PDB entry 4QW0 | X-ray diffraction, 2.90 A resolution | chains R and S of the 28 polymer chains in the assembly

[Chain R]
Molecule: Proteasome subunit alpha type-5
Organism: Saccharomyces cerevisiae
Notes: EC 3.4.25.1
Reference sequence: P32379 (PSA5_YEAST); residues -7 to 252 here correspond to UniProt positions 1-260 (UniProt number = residue number + 8)
Sequence (260 residues; numbered -7 to 252; the number before each row is that of its first residue; numbers below 1 keep their minus sign (Met-7 is residue -7)):
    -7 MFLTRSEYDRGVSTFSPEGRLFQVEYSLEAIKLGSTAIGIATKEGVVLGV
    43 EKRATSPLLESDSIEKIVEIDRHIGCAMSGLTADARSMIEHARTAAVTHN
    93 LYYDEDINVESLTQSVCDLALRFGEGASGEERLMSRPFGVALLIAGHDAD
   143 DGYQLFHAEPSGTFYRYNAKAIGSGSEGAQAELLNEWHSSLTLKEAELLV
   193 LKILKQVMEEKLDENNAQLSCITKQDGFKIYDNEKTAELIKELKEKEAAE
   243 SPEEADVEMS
Not modelled in the structure: -7 to 0, 118-124, 243-252

[Chain S]
Molecule: Proteasome subunit alpha type-6
Organism: Saccharomyces cerevisiae
Notes: EC 3.4.25.1
Reference sequence: P40302 (PSA6_YEAST); residues 0-233 here correspond to UniProt positions 1-234 (UniProt number = residue number + 1)
Sequence (234 residues; row label = number of the first residue in the row; numbering starts at 0):
     0 MFRNNYDGDTVTFSPTGRLFQVEYALEAIKQGSVTVGLRSNTHAVLVALK
    50 RNADELSSYQKKIIKCDEHMGLSLAGLAPDARVLSNYLRQQCNYSSLVFN
   100 RKLAVERAGHLLCDKAQKNTQSYGGRPYGVGLLIIGYDKSGAHLLEFQPS
   150 GNVTELYGTAIGARSQGAKTYLERTLDTFIKIDGNPDELIKAGVEAISQS
   200 LRDESLTVDNLSIAIVGKDTPFTIYDGEAVAKYI
Not modelled in the structure: 0-2

[Interface between chain R and chain S]
Contacting residue pairs - 44 pairs, chain R then chain S:
  Arg2(R) - Gly7(S)
  Ser5(R) - Arg125(S)
  Thr6(R) - Gly7(S)
  Thr6(R) - Gln20(S)
  Phe7(R) - Gln20(S)  hydrogen bond (backbone-side chain)
  Phe7(R) - Tyr23(S)
  Phe7(R) - Leu76(S)  hydrophobic
  Phe7(R) - Arg125(S)
  Phe7(R) - Pro126(S)
  Phe7(R) - Gly128(S)
  Ser8(R) - Tyr23(S)
  Pro9(R) - Tyr23(S)  hydrophobic
  Pro9(R) - Glu26(S)
  Glu10(R) - Glu26(S)
  Glu10(R) - Gln30(S)
  Gly11(R) - Tyr23(S)
  Gly11(R) - Ala27(S)
  Leu13(R) - Arg125(S)
  Gln106(R) - Arg81(S)  hydrogen bond
  Asp110(R) - Arg81(S)  salt bridge
  Leu113(R) - Pro78(S)  hydrophobic
  Leu113(R) - Asp79(S)
  Leu113(R) - Arg125(S)
  Ser153(R) - Pro78(S)
  Gly154(R) - Pro78(S)
  Thr155(R) - Gln59(S)
  Phe156(R) - Gln59(S)
  Tyr157(R) - Arg50(S)  hydrogen bond (side chain-backbone)
  Tyr157(R) - Ala52(S)
  Tyr157(R) - Ser57(S)
  Tyr157(R) - Gln59(S)
  Arg158(R) - Ser56(S)
  Arg158(R) - Ser57(S)  hydrogen bond (backbone-backbone)
  Tyr159(R) - Ala52(S)
  Tyr159(R) - Asp53(S)
  Tyr159(R) - Leu55(S)
  Tyr159(R) - Ser56(S)
  Asn160(R) - Leu55(S)  hydrogen bond (backbone-backbone)
  Ala161(R) - Leu55(S)
  Gln172(R) - Asp53(S)  hydrogen bond
  Gln172(R) - Leu55(S)
  Leu176(R) - Glu54(S)
  Leu176(R) - Leu55(S)  hydrophobic
  Trp179(R) - Leu55(S)  hydrophobic
Other interface residues (no listed pair), chain R (27 interface residues in all): Gly3, Glu117, Leu175
Other interface residues (no listed pair), chain S (25 interface residues in all): Asp6, Ala24, Asn51, Gly123

[Summary]
27 residues of chain R and 25 residues of chain S are in contact; the contacts include 6 hydrogen bonds and 1
salt bridge. Polar contacts include Asp110(R)-Arg81(S), Phe7(R)-Gln20(S) and Gln106(R)-Arg81(S).
Chain R is Proteasome subunit alpha type-5 and chain S is Proteasome subunit alpha type-6, both from
Saccharomyces cerevisiae; the structure, yCP beta5-A49T-A50V-double mutant in complex with bortezomib, was
determined by X-ray diffraction, deposited together with 4QUX, 4QUY, 4QV0, 4QV1, 4QV3, 4QV4 and 42 further
entries.
